PDB entry 8UT4 | electron microscopy, 3.30 A resolution | chains A and D of the 8 polymer chains in the assembly

# Chain A
Protein: Hemagglutinin HA1 chain
Source organism: Influenza A virus
Reference sequence: A0A6J3XHU5 (A0A6J3XHU5_9INFA); residues 10-333 here correspond to UniProt positions 17-340 (UniProt number = residue number + 7)
Amino-acid sequence (324 residues; numbered 10 to 333; the number before each row is that of its first residue):
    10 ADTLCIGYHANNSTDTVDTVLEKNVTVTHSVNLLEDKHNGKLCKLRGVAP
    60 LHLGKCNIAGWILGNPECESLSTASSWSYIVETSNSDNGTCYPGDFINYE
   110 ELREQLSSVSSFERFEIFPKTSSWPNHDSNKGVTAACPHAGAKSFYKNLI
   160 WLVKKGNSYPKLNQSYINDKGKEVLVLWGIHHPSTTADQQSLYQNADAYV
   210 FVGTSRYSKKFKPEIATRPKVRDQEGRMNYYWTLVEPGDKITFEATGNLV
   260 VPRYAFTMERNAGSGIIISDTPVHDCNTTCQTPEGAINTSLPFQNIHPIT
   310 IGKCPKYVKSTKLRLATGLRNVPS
Not modelled in the structure: 10
Disulfides: Cys52-Cys285, Cys65-Cys77, Cys100-Cys146, Cys289-Cys313
Covalently attached groups: N-acetylglucosamine (NAG) linked to Asn21, Asn33, Asn97, Asn286, Asn297
From the paper describing this entry:
  - post-translational modification sites: Asn33

# Chain D
Protein: Hemagglutinin HA2 chain
Source organism: Influenza A virus
Reference sequence: A0A6G7M316 (A0A6G7M316_9INFA); residues -3 to 177 here correspond to UniProt positions 341-521 (UniProt number = residue number + 344)
Amino-acid sequence (250 residues; numbered -3 to 246; the number before each row is that of its first residue; numbers below 1 keep their minus sign (Ile-3 is residue -3)):
    -3 IQSRGLFGAIAGFIEGGWTGMVDGWYGYHHQNEQGSGYAADLKSTQNAID
    47 KITNKVNSVIEKMNTQFTAVGKEFNHLEKRIENLNKKVDDGFLDIWTYNA
    97 ELLVLLENERTLDYHDSNVKNLYEKVRNQLKNNAKEIGNGCFEFYHKCDN
   147 TCMESVKNGTYDYPKYSEEAKLNREKIDGVKGALEVLFQGPGSHHHHHHH
   197 HLGGSGYIPEAPRDGQAYVRKDGEWVLLSTFLGSGGGLNDIFEAQKIEWH
Not modelled in the structure: -3 to 9, 174-246
Construct notes: expression tag (178-246)
Disulfides: Cys144-Cys148
Covalently attached groups: N-acetylglucosamine (NAG) linked to Asn154

# Chain A / chain D interface
Residue-residue contacts (12):
  Asn107(A) with Leu73(D)
  Glu109(A) with Arg76(D)
  Glu110(A) with Leu73(D); Glu74(D); Lys75(D), hydrogen bond (side chain-backbone); Arg76(D), salt bridge
  Glu113(A) with Arg76(D); Asn79(D), hydrogen bond
  Gln114(A) with His72(D); Lys75(D)
  Arg215(A) with His72(D)
  Lys315(A) with Asp90(D), salt bridge
Interface residues without a listed pair, chain A (9 interface residues in all): Trp241, Phe302
Interface residues without a listed pair, chain D (8 interface residues in all): Tyr94

# Summary
Chain A and chain D form an interface of 9 and 8 residues respectively, with 2 hydrogen bonds and 2 salt
bridges. Polar pairs include Glu110(A)-Arg76(D), Lys315(A)-Asp90(D) and Glu110(A)-Lys75(D).
N-acetylglucosamine is covalently linked to Asn21(A), Asn33(A), Asn97(A), Asn286(A) and Asn297(A).
N-acetylglucosamine is covalently linked to Asn154(D). From the paper: a modification site at Asn33(A).
Chain A is Hemagglutinin HA1 chain and chain D is Hemagglutinin HA2 chain, both from Influenza A virus; the
structure, CryoEM structure of A/Michigan/45/2015 H1 in complex with flu HA central stem VH1-18 antibody
09-1B12, was determined by electron microscopy, deposited together with 8UT6, 8UT7, 8UT8, 8UT9 and 8UWA.
